6TI6 - chains G and H of the 16 polymer chains in the assembly; structure by solid-state NMR.

Chain G:
Protein: Amyloid-beta precursor protein
Organism: Homo sapiens
Reference sequence: P05067 (A4_HUMAN), isoform P05067-6; residues 1-40 here correspond to UniProt positions 616-655 (UniProt number = residue number + 615)
Chain sequence (40 residues; row label = number of the first residue in the row):
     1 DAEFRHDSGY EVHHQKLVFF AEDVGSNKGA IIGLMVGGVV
Disordered / not traced: 1-10

Chain H:
Protein: Amyloid-beta precursor protein
Organism: Homo sapiens
Reference sequence: P05067 (A4_HUMAN), isoform P05067-5; residues 1-42 here correspond to UniProt positions 598-639 (UniProt number = residue number + 597)
Chain sequence (42 residues; row label = number of the first residue in the row):
     1 DAEFRHDSGY EVHHQKLVFF AEDVGSNKGA IIGLMVGGVV IA
Disordered / not traced: 1-10

How chain G and chain H interact:
Contacting residue pairs - 67 pairs, chain G then chain H:
  Glu-11(G) / Val-12(H)
  Val-12(G) / Val-12(H)
  Val-12(G) / His-13(H)
  Val-12(G) / His-14(H)
  His-13(G) / His-13(H)
  His-14(G) / His-13(H)
  His-14(G) / His-14(H)
  His-14(G) / Gln-15(H)
  Gln-15(G) / His-13(H)
  Gln-15(G) / Gln-15(H)
  Lys-16(G) / Gln-15(H)
  Lys-16(G) / Lys-16(H)
  Lys-16(G) / Leu-17(H)
  Leu-17(G) / Leu-17(H)
  Val-18(G) / Leu-17(H)
  Val-18(G) / Val-18(H)
  Val-18(G) / Phe-19(H)
  Phe-19(G) / Phe-19(H)
  Phe-19(G) / Leu-34(H)
  Phe-20(G) / Val-18(H)
  Phe-20(G) / Phe-19(H)
  Phe-20(G) / Phe-20(H)
  Phe-20(G) / Ala-21(H)
  Ala-21(G) / Ala-21(H)
  Glu-22(G) / Ala-21(H)
  Glu-22(G) / Glu-22(H)
  Glu-22(G) / Asp-23(H)
  Glu-22(G) / Asn-27(H)
  Asp-23(G) / Asp-23(H)
  Asp-23(G) / Asn-27(H)
  Val-24(G) / Asp-23(H)
  Val-24(G) / Val-24(H)
  Gly-25(G) / Asp-23(H)
  Gly-25(G) / Gly-25(H)
  Ser-26(G) / Gly-25(H)
  Ser-26(G) / Ser-26(H)
  Ser-26(G) / Asn-27(H)
  Asn-27(G) / Asn-27(H)
  Lys-28(G) / Asn-27(H)
  Lys-28(G) / Lys-28(H)
  Gly-29(G) / Lys-28(H)
  Gly-29(G) / Gly-29(H)
  Ala-30(G) / Lys-28(H)
  Ala-30(G) / Gly-29(H)
  Ala-30(G) / Ala-30(H)
  Ile-31(G) / Ala-30(H)
  Ile-31(G) / Ile-31(H)
  Ile-31(G) / Ile-32(H)
  Ile-32(G) / Ile-32(H)
  Gly-33(G) / Ile-32(H)
  Gly-33(G) / Gly-33(H)
  Gly-33(G) / Leu-34(H)
  Leu-34(G) / Leu-34(H)
  Met-35(G) / Leu-34(H)
  Met-35(G) / Met-35(H)
  Met-35(G) / Val-36(H)
  Val-36(G) / Val-36(H)
  Gly-37(G) / Val-36(H)
  Gly-37(G) / Gly-37(H)
  Gly-37(G) / Gly-38(H)
  Gly-38(G) / Gly-38(H)
  Val-39(G) / Gly-38(H)
  Val-39(G) / Val-39(H)
  Val-39(G) / Val-40(H)
  Val-40(G) / Val-40(H)
  Val-40(G) / Ile-41(H)
  Val-40(G) / Ala-42(H)

Summary:
Chain G and chain H form an interface of 30 and 31 residues respectively.
Here chain G is Amyloid-beta precursor protein and chain H is Amyloid-beta precursor protein, both from Homo
sapiens. Entry 6TI6 (Mixing Abeta(1-40) and Abeta(1-42) peptides generates unique amyloid fibrils) was
determined by solid-state NMR, deposited together with 6TI7.
